Entry 5OYA (X-ray diffraction, 1.80 A resolution); this record covers chains C and I of the 8 polymer chains in the assembly.

# Chain C
Protein: Rubisco large subunit
From: Chaetoceros socialis
Chain sequence (490 residues; each row starts with the number of its first residue):
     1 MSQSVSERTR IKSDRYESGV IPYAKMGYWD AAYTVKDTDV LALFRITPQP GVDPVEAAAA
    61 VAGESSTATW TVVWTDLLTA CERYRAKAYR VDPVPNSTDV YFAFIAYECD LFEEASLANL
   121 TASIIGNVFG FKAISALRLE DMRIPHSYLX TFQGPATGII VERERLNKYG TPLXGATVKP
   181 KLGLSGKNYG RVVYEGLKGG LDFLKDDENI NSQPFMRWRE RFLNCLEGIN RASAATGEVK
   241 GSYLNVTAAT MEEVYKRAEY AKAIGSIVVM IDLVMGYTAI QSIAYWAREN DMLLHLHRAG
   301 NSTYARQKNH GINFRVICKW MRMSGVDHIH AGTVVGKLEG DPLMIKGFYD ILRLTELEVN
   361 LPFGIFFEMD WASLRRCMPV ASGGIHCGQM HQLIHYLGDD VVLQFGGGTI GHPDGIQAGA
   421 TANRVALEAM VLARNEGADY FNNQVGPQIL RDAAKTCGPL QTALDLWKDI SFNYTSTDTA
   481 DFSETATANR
Unresolved in the structure: 1-15, 484-490
Modified residues: Cys109 (S-hydroxycysteine; CSO); LOH (3,4-dihydroxylysine) at position 150, HL2 ((2S,3R)-2-amino-3-hydroxy-4-methylpentanoic acid) at position 174; Pro155 (4-hydroxyproline; HYP); Lys205 (lysine nz-carboxylic acid; KCX); Lys346 (N-trimethyllysine; M3L); Cys457 (S-nitroso-cysteine; SNC)
Ion coordination: Mg2+: Lys205, Asp207, Glu208 (together with 2-carboxyarabinitol-1,5-diphosphate)
Small-molecule neighbours:
  - 2-carboxyarabinitol-1,5-diphosphate (CAP), molecule 1: Glu64, Thr69, Trp70, Asn127
  - 2-carboxyarabinitol-1,5-diphosphate (CAP), molecule 2: Thr177, Lys179, Lys181, Lys205, Asp207, Glu208, His297, Arg298, His330, Lys337, Leu338, Ser382, Gly383, Gly384, Gln404, Phe405, Gly406, Gly407

# Chain I
Protein: Rubisco small subunit
From: Chaetoceros socialis
Chain sequence (139 residues; row label = number of the first residue in the row):
     1 MRLTQGCFSF LPDLTDAQIE KQVAYAMSRG WAMNVEWTDD PHPRNNYWEL WGLPLFDIKD
    61 PATVMFELNE ARKSCAAGYI RMNAFDASYG TESCVMSFLT NRPANEPGFY LDRTDGIGRQ
   121 IIYSIKSYSV QANPEGSRY

# Interface between chain C and chain I
Contacting residue pairs - 18 pairs, chain C then chain I:
  Gly183(C) with Glu92(I)
  Lys187(C) with Tyr47(I), hydrogen bond (backbone-side chain)
  Asn188(C) with Phe85(I)
  Gly190(C) with Tyr47(I)
  Arg191(C) with Glu36(I), salt bridge; Tyr47(I), hydrogen bond (backbone-side chain); Trp48(I), hydrogen bond (side chain-backbone); Leu50(I)
  Tyr194(C) with Glu49(I), hydrogen bond
  Glu195(C) with Leu50(I)
  Lys198(C) with Glu49(I), salt bridge
  Asn224(C) with Asn46(I), hydrogen bond; Tyr47(I)
  Glu227(C) with Arg44(I)
  Arg231(C) with Asn45(I); Tyr47(I), hydrogen bond (side chain-backbone); Glu49(I), salt bridge
  Pro413(C) with Leu53(I)
Interface residues without a listed pair, chain C (15 interface residues in all): Gly186, Gly228, Gly415
Interface residues without a listed pair, chain I (13 interface residues in all): Cys94, Glu135

# Overview
Chain C and chain I form an interface of 15 and 13 residues respectively, with 6 hydrogen bonds and 3 salt
bridges. Polar pairs include Arg191(C)-Glu36(I), Lys198(C)-Glu49(I) and Arg231(C)-Glu49(I). Chain C binds
2-carboxyarabinitol-1,5-diphosphate. Lys205(C), Asp207(C) and Glu208(C) coordinate Mg2+.
Chain C is Rubisco large subunit and chain I is Rubisco small subunit, both from Chaetoceros socialis; the
structure, Unusual posttranslational modifications revealed in crystal structures of diatom Rubisco, was
determined by X-ray diffraction, deposited together with 6FTL, 5N9Z and 5MZ2.
